Entry 3K53 (X-ray diffraction, 2.70 A resolution); this record covers chains A and B.

# Chain A (and B)
Molecule: Ferrous iron transport protein b
Organism: Pyrococcus furiosus
Notes: fragment: N-terminal domain; chain B of this document is another copy of the same molecule, construct and numbering; everything in this record applies to it too
Reference sequence: Q8U2H8 (Q8U2H8_PYRFU); residues 3-271 here correspond to UniProt positions 2-270 (UniProt number = residue number - 1)
Sequence (271 residues; each row starts with the number of its first residue):
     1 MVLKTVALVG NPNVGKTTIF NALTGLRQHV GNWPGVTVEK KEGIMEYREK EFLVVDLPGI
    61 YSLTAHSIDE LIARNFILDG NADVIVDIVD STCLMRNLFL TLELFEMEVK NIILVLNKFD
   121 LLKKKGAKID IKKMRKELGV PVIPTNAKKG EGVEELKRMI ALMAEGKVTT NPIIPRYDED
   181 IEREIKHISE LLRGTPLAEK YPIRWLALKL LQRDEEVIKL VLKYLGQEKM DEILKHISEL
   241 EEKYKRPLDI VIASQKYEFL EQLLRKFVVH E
Unresolved in the structure: 269-271 (chain B: 123-126, 270-271)
Differences from the reference sequence: expression tag (1-2)

# Chain A / chain B interface
Disulfides between the chains: Cys93(A)-Cys93(B)
Contacting residue pairs (40; chain A residue first):
  Asn13(A) - Leu122(B)
  His66(A) - Arg265(B)  hydrogen bond
  Thr92(A) - Cys93(B)
  Thr92(A) - Arg96(B)  hydrogen bond (backbone-side chain)
  Cys93(A) - Cys93(B)  disulfide
  Met95(A) - Met95(B)  hydrophobic
  Met95(A) - Tyr257(B)  hydrophobic
  Arg96(A) - Met95(B)
  Arg96(A) - Leu264(B)
  Phe99(A) - Glu261(B)
  Lys125(A) - Asn13(B)
  Lys125(A) - Tyr61(B)
  Glu179(A) - Lys245(B)  salt bridge
  Lys245(A) - Asp178(B)  salt bridge
  Lys245(A) - Glu179(B)
  Arg246(A) - Arg176(B)
  Arg246(A) - Asp178(B)  salt bridge
  Arg246(A) - Gln255(B)  hydrogen bond
  Ile250(A) - Glu258(B)
  Ile250(A) - Gln262(B)
  Ala253(A) - Glu258(B)
  Ser254(A) - Ser254(B)
  Ser254(A) - Gln255(B)
  Gln255(A) - Arg246(B)
  Tyr257(A) - Met95(B)
  Tyr257(A) - Tyr257(B)  hydrophobic
  Tyr257(A) - Glu258(B)
  Tyr257(A) - Glu261(B)  hydrogen bond
  Glu258(A) - Arg246(B)  salt bridge
  Glu258(A) - Ile250(B)
  Glu258(A) - Val251(B)
  Glu258(A) - Ser254(B)  hydrogen bond
  Phe259(A) - Arg246(B)
  Glu261(A) - Ile250(B)
  Glu261(A) - Ala253(B)
  Glu261(A) - Ser254(B)  hydrogen bond (side chain-backbone)
  Glu261(A) - Tyr257(B)
  Gln262(A) - Arg246(B)  hydrogen bond
  Gln262(A) - Ile250(B)
  Arg265(A) - Ile250(B)
Other interface residues (no listed pair), chain A (23 interface residues in all): Arg176, Asp249
Other interface residues (no listed pair), chain B (26 interface residues in all): Thr92, Tyr177, Pro247, Asp249

# Summary
Chain A and chain B form an interface of 23 and 26 residues respectively; the contacts include 1 disulfide
bond, 7 hydrogen bonds and 4 salt bridges. Among the polar pairs are Glu179(A)-Lys245(B), Lys245(A)-Asp178(B)
and Arg246(A)-Asp178(B).
Chain A and chain B are both Ferrous iron transport protein b (Pyrococcus furiosus); the structure, Crystal
Structure of NFeoB from P. furiosus, was determined by X-ray diffraction, deposited together with 2WIA, 2WIB
and 2WIC.
